Entry 8WK4 (electron microscopy, 3.70 A resolution); this record covers chains o and g of the 45 polymer chains in the assembly.

# Chain o
Name: Flagellar basal body rod protein FlgB
Organism: Salmonella enterica subsp. enterica serovar Typhimurium str. LT2
UniProtKB: P16437 (FLGB_SALTY); residues 1-138 here = UniProt positions 1-138
Chain sequence (138 residues; numbered 1 to 138; the number before each row is that of its first residue):
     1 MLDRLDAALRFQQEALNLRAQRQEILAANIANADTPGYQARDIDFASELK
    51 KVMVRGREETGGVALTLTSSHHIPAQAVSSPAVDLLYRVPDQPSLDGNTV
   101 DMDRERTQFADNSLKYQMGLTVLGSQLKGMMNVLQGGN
Unresolved in the structure: 1-60, 78-138

# Chain g
Name: Flagellar M-ring protein
Organism: Salmonella enterica subsp. enterica serovar Typhimurium str. LT2
UniProtKB: P15928 (FLIF_SALTY); residue numbers follow UniProt; this construct covers 1-560
Chain sequence (560 residues; each row starts with the number of its first residue):
     1 MSATASTATQPKPLEWLNRLRANPRIPLIVAGSAAVAIVVAMVLWAKTPD
    51 YRTLFSNLSDQDGGAIVAQLTQMNIPYRFANGSGAIEVPADKVHELRLRL
   101 AQQGLPKGGAVGFELLDQEKFGISQFSEQVNYQRALEGELARTIETLGPV
   151 KSARVHLAMPKPSLFVREQKSPSASVTVTLEPGRALDEGQISAVVHLVSS
   201 AVAGLPPGNVTLVDQSGHLLTQSNTSGRDLNDAQLKFANDVESRIQRRIE
   251 AILSPIVGNGNVHAQVTAQLDFANKEQTEEHYSPNGDASKATLRSRQLNI
   301 SEQVGAGYPGGVPGALSNQPAPPNEAPIATPPTNQQNAQNTPQTSTSTNS
   351 NSAGPRSTQRNETSNYEVDRTIRHTKMNVGDIERLSVAVVVNYKTLADGK
   401 PLPLTADQMKQIEDLTREAMGFSDKRGDTLNVVNSPFSAVDNTGGELPFW
   451 QQQSFIDQLLAAGRWLLVLVVAWILWRKAVRPQLTRRVEEAKAAQEQAQV
   501 RQETEEAVEVRLSKDEQLQQRRANQRLGAEVMSQRIREMSDNDPRVVALV
   551 IRQWMSNDHE
Unresolved in the structure: 1-228, 306-352, 440-560

# Interface between chain o and chain g
Contacting residue pairs (6; chain o residue first):
  Val63(o) - Gln297(g)
  Ala64(o) - Asn365(g)  hydrogen bond (backbone-side chain)
  Leu65(o) - Thr363(g)
  Leu65(o) - Asn365(g)
  Thr66(o) - Asn365(g)
  Ala77(o) - Gln297(g)
Interface residues without a listed pair, chain o (6 interface residues in all): Gly61
Interface residues without a listed pair, chain g (5 interface residues in all): Ser295, Ser364

# In short
6 residues of chain o face 5 of chain g across their interface; the contacts include 1 hydrogen bond. Its one
hydrogen-bonded contact is Ala64(o)-Asn365(g).
Here chain o is Flagellar basal body rod protein FlgB and chain g is Flagellar M-ring protein, both from
Salmonella enterica subsp. enterica serovar Typhimurium str. LT2. Entry 8WK4 (Cryo-EM structure of the MS ring
with FlgB and FliE within the flagellar motor-hook complex in ...) was determined by electron microscopy
together with 8WHT, 8WIW, 8WK3, 8WKI, 8WKK, 8WKQ and 11 further entries from the same study.
